Entry 5Y0D (X-ray diffraction, 1.99 A resolution); this record covers chains C and J of the 10 polymer chains in the assembly.

Chain C:
Protein: Histone H2A type 1-B/E
Source organism: Homo sapiens
UniProt: P04908 (H2A1B_HUMAN); residues 0-129 here correspond to UniProt positions 1-130 (UniProt number = residue number + 1)
Sequence (133 residues; each row starts with the number of its first residue; numbers below 1 keep their minus sign (Gly-3 is residue -3)):
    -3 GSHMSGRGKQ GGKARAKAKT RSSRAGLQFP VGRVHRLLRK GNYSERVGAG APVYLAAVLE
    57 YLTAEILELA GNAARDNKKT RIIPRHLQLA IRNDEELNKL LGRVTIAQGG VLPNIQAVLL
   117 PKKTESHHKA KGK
Unresolved in the structure: -3 to 10, 119-129
Differences from the reference sequence: expression tag (-3 to -1)
Curated features (UniProtKB/Swiss-Prot):
  - modified residue: Ser1 (N-acetylserine), Arg3 (Citrulline), Lys5 (N6-(2-hydroxyisobutyryl)lysine), Lys9 (N6-(2-hydroxyisobutyryl)lysine), Lys13 (N6-(beta-hydroxybutyryl)lysine), Lys36 (N6-(2-hydroxyisobutyryl)lysine), Lys74 (N6-(2-hydroxyisobutyryl)lysine), Lys75 (N6-(2-hydroxyisobutyryl)lysine), Lys95 (N6-(2-hydroxyisobutyryl)lysine), Gln104 (N5-methylglutamine), Lys118 (N6-(2-hydroxyisobutyryl)lysine), Lys119 (N6-crotonyllysine), Thr120 (Phosphothreonine), Lys125 (N6-crotonyllysine)
  - cross-link (Glycyl lysine isopeptide (Lys-Gly)): Lys13 (interchain with G-Cter in ubiquitin), Lys15 (interchain with G-Cter in ubiquitin), Lys119 (interchain with G-Cter in ubiquitin)

Chain J:
Molecule: 146-nt DNA strand
Source organism: Homo sapiens
Sequence (146 nucleotides; each row starts with the number of its first residue):
   147 ATCAATATCC ACCTGCAGAT TCTACCAAAA GTGTATTTGG AAACTGCTCC ATCAAAAGGC
   207 ATGTTCAGCT GAATTCAGCT GAACATGCCT TTTGATGGAG CAGTTTCCAA ATACACTTTT
   267 GGTAGAATCT GCAGGTGGAT ATTGAT
Ion coordination: Mn2+ site 1: DG185, DG186; Mn2+ site 2 near DG217 (its only coordinating residue here); Mn2+ site 3 near DG267 (its only coordinating residue here); Mn2+ site 4 near DG280 (its only coordinating residue here)

Chain C / chain J interface:
Contacting residue pairs (17):
  Arg11(C) with DT263(J), hydrogen bond to the base; DT264(J), hydrogen bond to the sugar; DT265(J), sugar contact
  Thr16(C) with DG267(J), sugar contact
  Arg29(C) with DG268(J), hydrogen bond to the phosphate; DT269(J), salt bridge to the phosphate
  Arg42(C) with DT258(J), sugar contact; DA259(J), phosphate contact
  Val43(C) with DT258(J), sugar contact; DA259(J), hydrogen bond to the phosphate
  Gly44(C) with DT258(J), phosphate contact
  Ala45(C) with DT258(J), hydrogen bond to the phosphate
  Lys75(C) with DC278(J), phosphate contact
  Thr76(C) with DG277(J), hydrogen bond to the phosphate; DC278(J), hydrogen bond to the phosphate
  Arg77(C) with DG277(J), hydrogen bond to the sugar; DC278(J), hydrogen bond to the phosphate
Other interface residues (no listed pair), chain C (16 interface residues in all): Lys13, Ala14, Pro26, His31, Glu41, Lys74
Other interface residues (no listed pair), chain J (12 interface residues in all): DT266, DA279

Overview:
The interface between chain C and chain J involves 16 residues on one side and 12 on the other, with 9
hydrogen bonds and 1 salt bridge. Among the polar pairs are Arg11(C)-DT263(J), Arg11(C)-DT264(J) and
Arg77(C)-DG277(J).
Chain C is Histone H2A type 1-B/E and chain J is a 146-nt DNA strand, both from Homo sapiens; the structure,
Crystal Structure of the human nucleosome containing the H2B E76K mutant, was determined by X-ray diffraction,
deposited together with 5Y0C.
